Entry 6OUN (X-ray diffraction, 2.66 A resolution); this record covers chains A and B of the 4 polymer chains in the assembly.

Chain A:
Protein: Reverse transcriptase/ribonuclease H
Organism: Human immunodeficiency virus type 1 group M subtype B (isolate BH10)
Notes: EC 2.7.7.49, 2.7.7.7, 3.1.26.13
UniProtKB: P03366 (POL_HV1B1); residues 1-558 here correspond to UniProt positions 600-1157 (UniProt number = residue number + 599)
Amino-acid sequence (558 residues; row label = number of the first residue in the row):
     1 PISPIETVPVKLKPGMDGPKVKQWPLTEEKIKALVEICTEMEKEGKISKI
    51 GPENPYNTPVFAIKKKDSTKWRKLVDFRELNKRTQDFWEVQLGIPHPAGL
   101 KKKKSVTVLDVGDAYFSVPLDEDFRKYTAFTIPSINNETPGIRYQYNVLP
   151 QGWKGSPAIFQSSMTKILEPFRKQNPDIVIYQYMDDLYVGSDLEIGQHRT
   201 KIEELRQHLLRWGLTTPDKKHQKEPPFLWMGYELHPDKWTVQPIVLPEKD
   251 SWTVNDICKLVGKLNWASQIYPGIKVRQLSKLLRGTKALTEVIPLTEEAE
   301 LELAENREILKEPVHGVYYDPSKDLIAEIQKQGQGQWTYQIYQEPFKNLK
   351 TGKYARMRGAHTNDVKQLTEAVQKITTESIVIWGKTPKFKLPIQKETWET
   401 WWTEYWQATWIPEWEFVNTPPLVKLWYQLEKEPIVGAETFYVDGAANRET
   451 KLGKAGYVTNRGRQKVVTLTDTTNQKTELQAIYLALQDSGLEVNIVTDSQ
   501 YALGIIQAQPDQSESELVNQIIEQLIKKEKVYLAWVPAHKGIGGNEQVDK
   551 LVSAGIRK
Disordered / not traced: 133-141, 556-558
Construct notes: conflict Arg172 (Lys771 in P03366), Arg461 (Lys1060 in P03366), Thr468 (Pro1067 in P03366), Asp471 (Asn1070 in P03366), Gln512 (Lys1111 in P03366); engineered mutation Cys258 (Gln857 in P03366), Ser280 (Cys879 in P03366)
Bound ions: Mg2+ site 1: Asp110, Val111, Asp185 (together with Lamivudine Triphosphate); Mg2+ site 2: Asp443, Glu478, Asp498
Residues lining bound ligands: Lamivudine Triphosphate (1RZ): Arg72, Asp110, Val111, Gly112, Asp113, Ala114, Tyr115, Gln151, Met184, Asp185
UniProt features mapped onto this chain:
  - region: Phe227 to His235 (RT 'primer grip')
  - motif: Trp398 to Trp414 (Tryptophan repeat motif)
  - binding site (Mg(2+)): Asp110, Asp185, Asp186, Asp443, Glu478, Asp498, Asp549
  - site: Trp401 (Essential for RT p66/p51 heterodimerization), Trp414 (Essential for RT p66/p51 heterodimerization), Phe440, Tyr441 (Cleavage)
From the paper describing this entry:
  - Mg2+ coordination: Asp110, Val111, Asp185
  - binding site for Lamivudine Triphosphate: Arg72, Asp113, Ala114

Chain B:
Protein: P51 RT
Organism: Human immunodeficiency virus type 1 group M subtype B (isolate BH10)
UniProtKB: P03366 (POL_HV1B1); residues 1-440 here correspond to UniProt positions 600-1039 (UniProt number = residue number + 599)
Amino-acid sequence (452 residues; numbered -11 to 440; the number before each row is that of its first residue; numbers below 1 keep their minus sign (Met-11 is residue -11)):
   -11 MGSSHHHHHHSSPISPIETVPVKLKPGMDGPKVKQWPLTEEKIKALVEIC
    39 TEMEKEGKISKIGPENPYNTPVFAIKKKDSTKWRKLVDFRELNKRTQDFW
    89 EVQLGIPHPAGLKKKKSVTVLDVGDAYFSVPLDEDFRKYTAFTIPSINNE
   139 TPGIRYQYNVLPQGWKGSPAIFQSSMTKILEPFRKQNPDIVIYQYMDDLY
   189 VGSDLEIGQHRTKIEELRQHLLRWGLTTPDKKHQKEPPFLWMGYELHPDK
   239 WTVQPIVLPEKDSWTVNDIQKLVGKLNWASQIYPGIKVRQLSKLLRGTKA
   289 LTEVIPLTEEAELELAENREILKEPVHGVYYDPSKDLIAEIQKQGQGQWT
   339 YQIYQEPFKNLKTGKYARMRGAHTNDVKQLTEAVQKITTESIVIWGKTPK
   389 FKLPIQKETWETWWTEYWQATWIPEWEFVNTPPLVKLWYQLEKEPIVGAE
   439 TF
Disordered / not traced: -11 to 5, 88-95, 213-232, 431-440
Construct notes: expression tag (-11 to 0); conflict Arg172 (Lys771 in P03366); engineered mutation Ser280 (Cys879 in P03366)
UniProt features mapped onto this chain:
  - region: Phe227 to His235 (RT 'primer grip')
  - motif: Trp398 to Trp414 (Tryptophan repeat motif)
  - binding site (Mg(2+)): Asp110, Asp185, Asp186
  - site: Trp401 (Essential for RT p66/p51 heterodimerization), Trp414 (Essential for RT p66/p51 heterodimerization), Phe440 (Cleavage)

Interface between chain A and chain B:
Residue-residue contacts - 131 pairs, chain A then chain B:
  Val8(A) with Glu53(B)
  Pro9(A) with Glu53(B)
  Gln85(A) with Glu53(B), hydrogen bond (side chain-backbone)
  Asp86(A) with Lys20(B), salt bridge; Glu53(B); Pro55(B)
  Phe87(A) with Pro52(B)
  Trp88(A) with Lys20(B); Val21(B); Lys22(B); Pro52(B), hydrogen bond (backbone-backbone); Asn54(B); Pro55(B); Asn57(B); Thr131(B); Arg143(B)
  Val90(A) with Pro52(B), hydrophobic; Pro140(B); Gly141(B), hydrogen bond (backbone-backbone)
  Gln91(A) with Pro140(B)
  Leu92(A) with Pro133(B), hydrophobic; Asn137(B)
  Gly93(A) with Asn137(B), hydrogen bond (backbone-side chain)
  Ile94(A) with Asn137(B)
  Pro95(A) with Asn136(B); Asn137(B)
  His96(A) with Asn136(B), hydrogen bond (backbone-side chain)
  Gly99(A) with Asn136(B)
  Ala158(A) with Pro52(B)
  Gln161(A) with Pro140(B)
  Ser162(A) with Pro52(B)
  Thr165(A) with Pro140(B); Ile142(B)
  Lys166(A) with Ile50(B)
  Arg172(A) with Thr139(B)
  Val179(A) with Glu138(B)
  Ile180(A) with Glu138(B)
  Tyr181(A) with Asn136(B), hydrogen bond; Glu138(B)
  Gln182(A) with Glu138(B), hydrogen bond (backbone-backbone); Pro140(B)
  Arg358(A) with Gln394(B); Glu396(B), salt bridge
  Glu370(A) with Gln394(B)
  Gln373(A) with Gln394(B); Thr397(B), hydrogen bond; Thr400(B); Trp401(B)
  Thr376(A) with Thr400(B); Trp401(B)
  Thr377(A) with Pro25(B); Thr400(B)
  Ile380(A) with Pro25(B), hydrophobic; Leu26(B); Thr27(B)
  Val381(A) with Pro25(B), hydrophobic; Ile135(B); Asn136(B), hydrogen bond (backbone-backbone); Asn137(B)
  Ile382(A) with Ile135(B); Asn136(B)
  Trp383(A) with Ile135(B)
  Gly384(A) with Thr27(B), hydrogen bond (backbone-side chain); Glu28(B), hydrogen bond (backbone-backbone)
  Glu399(A) with Ala360(B)
  Trp402(A) with Lys331(B), hydrogen bond (backbone-side chain); Thr362(B); Asp364(B)
  Tyr405(A) with Lys331(B), hydrogen bond (backbone-side chain)
  Trp406(A) with Lys331(B); Thr419(B), hydrogen bond (side chain-backbone)
  Gln407(A) with Lys331(B), hydrogen bond (backbone-side chain); Pro392(B); Ile393(B); Val417(B); Asn418(B); Thr419(B), hydrogen bond
  Ala408(A) with Trp337(B), hydrophobic; Asp364(B); Pro392(B), hydrogen bond (backbone-backbone); Ile393(B)
  Thr409(A) with Asp364(B), hydrogen bond (backbone-side chain)
  Trp410(A) with Asn363(B); Val365(B), hydrophobic; Trp401(B); Tyr405(B)
  Pro412(A) with Trp401(B)
  Pro433(A) with Asn255(B); Leu289(B), hydrophobic; Thr290(B)
  Ile434(A) with Thr290(B)
  Val435(A) with Thr290(B)
  Thr439(A) with Ala288(B); Leu289(B), hydrogen bond (side chain-backbone)
  Tyr441(A) with Val254(B); Gln258(B), hydrogen bond; Thr286(B); Lys287(B), hydrogen bond (side chain-backbone); Leu289(B)
  Val458(A) with Thr286(B)
  Thr459(A) with Thr286(B)
  Asn460(A) with Thr286(B); Lys287(B); Ala288(B)
  Asn494(A) with Leu289(B)
  Val496(A) with Gln258(B); Leu289(B), hydrophobic
  Gln500(A) with Leu422(B)
  Leu503(A) with Leu422(B), hydrophobic
  Gly504(A) with Pro421(B)
  Gln507(A) with Pro421(B)
  Tyr532(A) with Asn255(B), hydrogen bond; Leu289(B), hydrophobic
  Trp535(A) with Leu422(B), hydrophobic; Trp426(B), hydrophobic
  Val536(A) with Gln258(B)
  Pro537(A) with Gly262(B); Asn265(B)
  Lys540(A) with Asn265(B); Ser280(B)
  Gly541(A) with Arg284(B), hydrogen bond (backbone-side chain)
  Ile542(A) with Val261(B), hydrophobic; Leu283(B), hydrophobic
  Gly543(A) with Gln258(B), hydrogen bond (backbone-side chain); Leu283(B); Gly285(B)
  Gly544(A) with Gly285(B), hydrogen bond (backbone-backbone); Thr286(B)
  Glu546(A) with Arg284(B), salt bridge
  Gln547(A) with Arg284(B), hydrogen bond; Thr286(B)
Also at the interface, not in a pair above, chain A (72 interface residues in all): Leu100, Ile159, Thr369, Ala534
Also at the interface, not in a pair above, chain B (65 interface residues in all): Gly51, Tyr56, Gln334, Leu368, Lys424

Summary:
72 residues of chain A and 65 residues of chain B are in contact; the contacts include 26 hydrogen bonds and 3
salt bridges. Among the polar pairs are Asp86(A)-Lys20(B), Arg358(A)-Glu396(B) and Glu546(A)-Arg284(B). The
paper reports a binding site for Lamivudine Triphosphate at Arg72(A), Asp113(A) and Ala114(A); Mg2+
coordination by Asp110(A), Val111(A) and Asp185(A).
Here chain A is Reverse transcriptase/ribonuclease H and chain B is P51 RT, both from Human immunodeficiency
virus type 1 group M subtype B (isolate BH10). Entry 6OUN (Structure of HIV-1 Reverse Transcriptase (RT) in
complex with dsDNA and (-)3TC-TP) was determined by X-ray diffraction, deposited together with 6OR7, 6OTZ,
6P1I, 6P1X and 6P2G.
